6CQR - chains D and E of the 5 polymer chains in the assembly; structure by X-ray diffraction, 3.04 A resolution.

[Chain D]
Name: F24 alpha chain
Organism: Homo sapiens
Chain sequence (205 residues; numbered 1 to 216; 11 numbers in that range are skipped by the numbering (no residue carries them; nothing is unmodelled there); the number before each row is that of its first residue):
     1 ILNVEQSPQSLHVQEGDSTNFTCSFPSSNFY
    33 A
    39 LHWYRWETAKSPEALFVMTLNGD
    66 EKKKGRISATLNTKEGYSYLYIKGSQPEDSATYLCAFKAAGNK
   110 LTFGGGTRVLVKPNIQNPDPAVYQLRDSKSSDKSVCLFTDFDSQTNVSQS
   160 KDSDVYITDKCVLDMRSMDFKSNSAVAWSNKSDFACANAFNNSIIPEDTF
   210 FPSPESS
Unresolved in the structure: 1, 213-216
Disulfide bonds: Cys-23/Cys-100

[Chain E]
Name: F24 beta chain
Organism: Homo sapiens
Chain sequence (245 residues; numbered 1 to 260; 15 numbers in that range are skipped by the numbering (no residue carries them; nothing is unmodelled there); the number before each row is that of its first residue):
     1 EPEVTQTPSHQVTQMGQEVILRCVPISNHLY
    39 FYWYRQILGQKVEFLVSFYNNEI
    66 SEKSEIFDDQFSVERPDG
    85 SNFTLKIRSTKLEDSAMYFCASSRLAGGM
   117 DEQFFGPGTRLTVLEDLKNVFPPEVAVFEPSEAEISHTQKATLVCLATGF
   167 YPDHVELSWWVNGKEVHSGVCTDPQPLKEQPALNDSRYALSSRLRVSATF
   217 WQNPRNHFRCQVQFYGLSENDEWTQDRAKPVTQIVSAEAWGRAD
Disulfide bonds: Cys-23/Cys-104, Cys-161/Cys-226

[Chain D / chain E interface]
Contacting residue pairs (97; chain D residue first):
  Asn-3(D) / Lys-49(E)
  Val-4(D) / Lys-49(E)  hydrogen bond (backbone-side chain)
  Glu-5(D) / Lys-49(E)  salt bridge
  His-40(D) / Asp-117(E)
  Tyr-42(D) / Gln-119(E)  hydrogen bond (side chain-backbone)
  Tyr-42(D) / Phe-121(E)  hydrophobic
  Trp-44(D) / Gln-44(E)
  Trp-44(D) / Phe-103(E)  hydrophobic
  Lys-48(D) / Pro-123(E)
  Ser-49(D) / Phe-121(E)
  Ser-49(D) / Gly-122(E)
  Ser-49(D) / Pro-123(E)
  Pro-50(D) / Phe-103(E)
  Pro-50(D) / Phe-121(E)
  Pro-50(D) / Gly-122(E)
  Ala-52(D) / Glu-118(E)
  Val-55(D) / Met-113(E)
  Val-55(D) / Glu-118(E)
  Lys-103(D) / Gly-112(E)
  Gly-106(D) / Glu-67(E)
  Asn-107(D) / Tyr-31(E)
  Asn-107(D) / Tyr-40(E)  hydrogen bond
  Asn-107(D) / Glu-67(E)  hydrogen bond (backbone-side chain)
  Asn-107(D) / Ser-107(E)
  Asn-107(D) / Gly-112(E)
  Asn-107(D) / Gln-119(E)  hydrogen bond (backbone-side chain)
  Lys-108(D) / Phe-52(E)
  Lys-108(D) / Glu-67(E)  hydrogen bond (backbone-side chain)
  Leu-110(D) / Tyr-42(E)  hydrogen bond (backbone-side chain)
  Leu-110(D) / Gln-119(E)
  Phe-112(D) / Tyr-42(E)  hydrophobic
  Phe-112(D) / Lys-49(E)
  Phe-112(D) / Val-50(E)
  Phe-112(D) / Phe-121(E)  hydrophobic
  Gly-113(D) / Lys-49(E)
  Asp-128(D) / His-153(E)  salt bridge
  Tyr-132(D) / Ser-147(E)
  Tyr-132(D) / Ala-149(E)
  Tyr-132(D) / Glu-150(E)
  Tyr-132(D) / His-153(E)
  Tyr-132(D) / Thr-154(E)
  Gln-133(D) / Ser-147(E)
  Leu-134(D) / Phe-144(E)
  Leu-134(D) / Glu-145(E)
  Leu-134(D) / Thr-158(E)
  Leu-134(D) / Val-160(E)  hydrophobic
  Arg-135(D) / Phe-144(E)
  Arg-135(D) / Glu-145(E)  hydrogen bond (backbone-backbone)
  Asp-136(D) / Val-143(E)
  Asp-136(D) / Phe-144(E)
  Ser-137(D) / Val-143(E)  hydrogen bond (backbone-backbone)
  Ser-137(D) / Glu-145(E)
  Ser-137(D) / Glu-254(E)  hydrogen bond (side chain-backbone)
  Ser-137(D) / Ala-255(E)
  Lys-142(D) / Phe-144(E)
  Ser-143(D) / Phe-144(E)
  Val-144(D) / Phe-144(E)  hydrophobic
  Leu-146(D) / Thr-158(E)
  Leu-146(D) / Val-160(E)  hydrophobic
  Thr-148(D) / Arg-211(E)  hydrogen bond
  Asp-149(D) / Thr-154(E)
  Asp-149(D) / Arg-211(E)  salt bridge
  Tyr-165(D) / Leu-193(E)  hydrophobic
  Tyr-165(D) / Glu-195(E)  hydrogen bond (side chain-backbone)
  Ile-166(D) / Leu-193(E)
  Thr-167(D) / Asp-189(E)
  Thr-167(D) / Leu-193(E)
  Thr-167(D) / Ser-207(E)
  Thr-167(D) / Arg-209(E)  hydrogen bond
  Asp-168(D) / Asp-189(E)
  Asp-168(D) / Arg-209(E)  hydrogen bond (backbone-side chain)
  Cys-170(D) / Cys-187(E)  hydrophobic
  Cys-170(D) / Thr-188(E)  hydrogen bond (side chain-backbone)
  Cys-170(D) / Arg-209(E)
  Val-171(D) / Cys-187(E)
  Leu-172(D) / Gly-185(E)
  Leu-172(D) / Cys-187(E)  hydrophobic
  Leu-172(D) / Arg-211(E)
  Asp-173(D) / Ser-184(E)
  Asp-173(D) / Gly-185(E)  hydrogen bond (backbone-backbone)
  Met-174(D) / Ser-184(E)
  Met-174(D) / Gly-185(E)
  Met-174(D) / Arg-211(E)
  Met-174(D) / Val-212(E)
  Arg-175(D) / His-183(E)
  Arg-175(D) / Ser-184(E)  hydrogen bond (backbone-side chain)
  Ser-176(D) / Ser-184(E)
  Phe-179(D) / Lys-156(E)
  Ser-181(D) / Arg-211(E)  hydrogen bond
  Ser-183(D) / Arg-209(E)  hydrogen bond
  Ala-184(D) / Arg-209(E)
  Val-185(D) / Val-160(E)  hydrophobic
  Val-185(D) / Ser-207(E)
  Val-185(D) / Arg-209(E)
  Trp-187(D) / Leu-162(E)
  Trp-187(D) / Ala-205(E)  hydrophobic
  Pro-211(D) / Ala-149(E)  hydrophobic
Also at the interface, not in a pair above, chain D (54 interface residues in all): Leu-99, Gly-114, Ser-162, Met-177, Phe-209
Also at the interface, not in a pair above, chain E (54 interface residues in all): Met-101, Gly-111, Ala-142, Pro-146, Thr-164, Val-186, Lys-194, Pro-197, Ser-213

[Overview]
Chain D and chain E each contribute 54 residues to their interface, with 19 hydrogen bonds and 3 salt bridges.
Polar contacts include Glu-5(D)/Lys-49(E), Asp-128(D)/His-153(E) and Asp-149(D)/Arg-211(E).
Chain D is F24 alpha chain and chain E is F24 beta chain, both from Homo sapiens; the structure, Crystal
structure of F24 TCR -DR1-RQ13 peptide complex, was determined by X-ray diffraction together with 6CPH, 6CPL,
6CPN, 6CPO, 6CQJ, 6CQL, 6CQN and 6CQQ from the same study.
